5XLP - chains F and K of the 6 polymer chains in the assembly; structure by electron microscopy, 4.20 A resolution (low resolution: residue-level contacts below are approximate; hydrogen-bond / salt-bridge calls are withheld).

[Chain F]
Molecule: CRISPR-associated protein Csy3
Source organism: Pseudomonas aeruginosa (strain UCBPP-PA14)
Reference sequence: Q02MM1 (CSY3_PSEAB); residue numbers follow UniProt; this construct covers 1-342
Amino-acid sequence (342 residues; each row starts with the number of its first residue):
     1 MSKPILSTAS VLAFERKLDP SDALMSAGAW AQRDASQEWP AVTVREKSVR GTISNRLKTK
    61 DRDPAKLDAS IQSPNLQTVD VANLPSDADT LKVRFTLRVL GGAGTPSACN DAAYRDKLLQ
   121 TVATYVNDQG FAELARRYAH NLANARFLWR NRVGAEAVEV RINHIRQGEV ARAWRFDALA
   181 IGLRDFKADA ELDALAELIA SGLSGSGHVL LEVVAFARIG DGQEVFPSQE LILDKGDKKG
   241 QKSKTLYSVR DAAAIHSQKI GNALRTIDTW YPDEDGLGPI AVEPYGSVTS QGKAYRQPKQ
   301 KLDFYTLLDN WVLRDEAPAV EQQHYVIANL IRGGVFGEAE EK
Unresolved in the structure: 1-14, 341-342

[Chain K]
Molecule: crRNA with 20nt spacer sequence
Source organism: Pseudomonas aeruginosa
Sequence (48 nucleotides; numbered -7 to 40; the number before each row is that of its first residue; numbers below 1 keep their minus sign (C-7 is residue -7)):
    -7 CUAAGAAAUU CACGGCGGGC UUGAUGUCGU UCACUGCCGU GUAGGCAG
Unresolved in the structure: -7 to -4, 21-40

[Chain F / chain K interface]
Pairs across the interface (26):
  Asp22(F) - G-3(K)
  Ala23(F) - G-3(K)
  Leu24(F) - G-3(K)
  Leu24(F) - A-2(K)
  Met25(F) - A-2(K)
  Ser26(F) - A-2(K)
  Lys58(F) - G7(K)
  Thr59(F) - G7(K)
  Lys60(F) - C5(K)
  Lys60(F) - G6(K)
  Lys60(F) - G7(K)
  Asp61(F) - C5(K)
  Arg62(F) - C5(K)
  Pro64(F) - A4(K)
  Leu84(F) - G7(K)
  Asp89(F) - C5(K)
  Leu118(F) - G-3(K)
  Glu159(F) - A0(K)
  Lys239(F) - U2(K)
  Gly240(F) - U1(K)
  Asp268(F) - A-1(K)
  Asp268(F) - A0(K)
  Thr269(F) - A0(K)
  Pro272(F) - A0(K)
  Lys293(F) - A0(K)
  Gln300(F) - A0(K)
Other interface residues (no listed pair), chain F (26 interface residues in all): Ser21, Ser86, Val160, Glu340
Other interface residues (no listed pair), chain K (11 interface residues in all): C3

[Summary]
26 residues of chain F face 11 of chain K across their interface.
Chain F is CRISPR-associated protein Csy3 (Pseudomonas aeruginosa (strain UCBPP-PA14)) and chain K is crRNA
with 20nt spacer sequence (Pseudomonas aeruginosa); the structure, Anti-CRISPR proteins AcrF1/2 bound to Csy
surveillance complex with a 20nt spacer crRNA backbone region, was determined by electron microscopy,
deposited together with 5XLO.
